Entry 7UV8 (X-ray diffraction, 2.70 A resolution); this record covers chains A and V of the 3 polymer chains in the assembly.

Chain A:
Molecule: Ubiquitin-conjugating enzyme E2 2
Source organism: Saccharomyces cerevisiae S288C
Notes: EC 2.3.2.23
UniProtKB: P06104 (UBC2_YEAST); residue numbers follow UniProt; this construct covers 1-150
Amino-acid sequence (150 residues; numbered 1 to 150; the number before each row is that of its first residue):
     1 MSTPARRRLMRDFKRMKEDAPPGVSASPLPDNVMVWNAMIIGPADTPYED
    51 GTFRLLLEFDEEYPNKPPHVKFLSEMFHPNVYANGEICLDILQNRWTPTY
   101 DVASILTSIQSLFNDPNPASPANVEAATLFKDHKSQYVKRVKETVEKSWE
Disordered / not traced: 1
Curated features (UniProtKB/Swiss-Prot):
  - active site: C88 (Glycyl thioester intermediate)
  - modified residue: S120 (Phosphoserine)
  - mutagenesis: M1 to L9 (Prevents H3K4me3 formation), C88 (C88A/V: Loss of activity), N123 to V124 (Strongly reduced N-end rule-dependent protein degradation)
What the authors report for this chain:
  - catalytic residues: C88 (citing earlier work)
  - conformationally variable residues (loop rearrangement): D90 to R95, P116 to S120
  - mutagenesis - G42A, T46A: decreased catalytic activity
  - mutagenesis - P43L, P47T: decreased binding to nucleosome
  - mutagenesis - C88A: unchanged stability in response to steady-state Bre1 levels
  - mutagenesis - P43L, D45K, P47T, E49K: decreased catalytic activity on H2Bub1
  - mutagenesis - E49K: decreased localization to chromatin occupancies
  - mutagenesis - P47T: increased localization to chromatin occupancy
  - mutagenesis - P43L: decreased localization to chromatin occupancy of Bre1

Chain V:
Molecule: E3 ubiquitin-protein ligase BRE1
Source organism: Saccharomyces cerevisiae S288C
Notes: EC 2.3.2.27
UniProtKB: Q07457 (BRE1_YEAST); residue numbers follow UniProt; this construct covers 1-212
Amino-acid sequence (212 residues; row label = number of the first residue in the row):
     1 MTAEPATKKIKLELSDPSEPLTQSDVIAFQKEALFRCINRRRVDFEALRK
    51 QYELSRRECIDVSRKLANIMALIVTLARFIETFCTDANEKQLCREIAQGD
   101 ETLIVQRSDSFMKLLTKYGKPNTTDSNTNSNASDHIQELTTELKNLRKSK
   151 EELFYENSQLTEEISALKEYYTNIIRKYDRDESFTIKRVFKEDKTDAVKE
   201 LREDEKESNENN
Disordered / not traced: 1-14, 122-129, 183-212

Interface between chain A and chain V:
Contacting residue pairs (15):
  K17(A) - P20(V)
  V24(A) - L21(V)
  I41(A) - F29(V)  hydrophobic
  D50(A) - F29(V)
  D50(A) - R36(V)  salt bridge
  T52(A) - Q30(V)  hydrogen bond
  R54(A) - Q23(V)
  R54(A) - V26(V)
  E146(A) - C37(V)  hydrogen bond
  E146(A) - R41(V)  salt bridge
  S148(A) - Q30(V)
  W149(A) - Q30(V)
  W149(A) - A33(V)
  W149(A) - L34(V)  hydrophobic
  W149(A) - C37(V)  hydrophobic
Also at the interface, not in a pair above, chain A (11 interface residues in all): S25, M39
Interface features reported in the paper:
  - hot spots on chain A (mutagenesis) - P43L (5-fold): increased binding to Bre1
  - hot spots on chain A (mutagenesis) - E49K: abolished binding to Bre1
  - hot spots on chain A (mutagenesis) - E49K: decreased binding to Bre1R6BR
  - interface residues, chain V: R36(V)

Overview:
The chain A/chain V interface involves 11 residues from each chain, with 2 hydrogen bonds and 2 salt bridges.
Among the polar pairs are D50(A)-R36(V), E146(A)-R41(V) and T52(A)-Q30(V). From the paper: the catalytic
residue C88(A); P43L, D45K and P47T of chain A, among others, reduce catalytic activity on H2Bub1; 7
substitutions were tested in all.
Chain A is Ubiquitin-conjugating enzyme E2 2 and chain V is E3 ubiquitin-protein ligase BRE1, both from
Saccharomyces cerevisiae S288C; the structure, Rad6-Bre1 Complex, was determined by X-ray diffraction (same
publication as 7UVC).
